Entry 9MIA (electron microscopy, 2.80 A resolution); this record covers chains H and A of the 18 polymer chains in the assembly.

# Chain H
Molecule: 206-3G08 heavy chain Fv
Organism: Homo sapiens
Amino-acid sequence (121 residues; row label = number of the first residue in the row; a row labelled like 82A-82C holds insertion residues (82A, then the next letters in order)):
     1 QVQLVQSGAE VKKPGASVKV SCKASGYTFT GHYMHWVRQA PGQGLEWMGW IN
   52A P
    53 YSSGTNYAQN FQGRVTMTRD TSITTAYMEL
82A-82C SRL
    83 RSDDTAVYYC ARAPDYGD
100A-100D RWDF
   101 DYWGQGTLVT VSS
Disulfides: Cys22-Cys92

# Chain A
Molecule: GT1.1 v4.1 SOSIP gp120
Organism: Human immunodeficiency virus 1
Amino-acid sequence (509 residues; numbered -4 to 513 plus 2 insertion-coded residues; 11 numbers in that range are skipped by the numbering (no residue carries them; nothing is unmodelled there); the number before each row is that of its first residue; numbers below 1 keep their minus sign (Met-4 is residue -4)):
    -4 MDAMKRGLCC VLLLCGAVFV SPSQEIHARF RRGARAENLW VTVYYGVPVW KDAETTLFCA
    56 SDAKAYETKK HNVWATHACV PTDPNPQEIH LENVTEEFNM WKNNMVEQMH TDIISLWDQS
   116 LKPCVKLTPL CVTLQCTNVT NNITDD
   150 MRGELKNCSF NMTTELRDKR QKVHALFYKL DIVPINE
  186A N
   187 QNTSYRLINC NTAAITQACP KVSFEPIPIH YCAPAGFAIL KCKDKKFNGT GPCPSVSTVQ
   247 CTHGIKPVVS TQLLLNGSLA EEEVMIRSKD IRNNAKNILV QFNTPVQINC TRPNNNTRKS
   307 IRI
   312 GPGQWFYATG
  321A D
   322 IIGDIRQAHC NVSKATWNET LGKVVKQLRK HFGNNTIIRF ANSSGGDLEV TTHSFNCGGE
   382 FFYCDTSGLF NSTWISN
   400 TSVQGSNSTG SNDSITLPCR IKQIINMWQR IGQAMYAPPI QGVIRCVSNI TGLILTRDGG
   460 STDSTTETFR PSGGDMRDNW RSELYKYKVV KIEPLGVAPT RCKRRVVGRR RRRR
Not modelled in the structure: -4 to 32, 58-65, 400-411, 505-513
Disulfides: Cys54-Cys74, Cys119-Cys205, Cys126-Cys196, Cys131-Cys157, Cys218-Cys247, Cys228-Cys239, Cys296-Cys331, Cys378-Cys445, Cys385-Cys418
Glycans and other covalent adducts: N-acetylglucosamine (NAG) linked to Asn88, Asn133, Asn156, Asn160, Asn234, Asn262, Asn295, Asn301, Asn332, Asn339, Asn363, Asn392, Asn448

# How chain H and chain A interact
Pairs across the interface (47):
  Tyr33(H) - Ala281(A)  hydrogen bond (side chain-backbone)
  Trp47(H) - Gly458(A)
  Trp47(H) - Gly459(A)
  Trp50(H) - Asn280(A)  hydrogen bond
  Trp50(H) - Ala281(A)
  Tyr53(H) - His105(A)  hydrogen bond
  Tyr53(H) - Gln428(A)  hydrogen bond (backbone-side chain)
  Tyr53(H) - Asp474(A)
  Ser54(H) - Val371(A)
  Ser54(H) - Gln428(A)
  Ser54(H) - Gly472(A)
  Ser54(H) - Gly473(A)
  Ser54(H) - Asp474(A)
  Ser55(H) - Gly367(A)
  Ser55(H) - Asp368(A)  hydrogen bond (side chain-backbone)
  Ser55(H) - Val371(A)
  Thr57(H) - Ser365(A)  hydrogen bond
  Thr57(H) - Gly366(A)
  Asn58(H) - Thr455(A)
  Asn58(H) - Arg456(A)  hydrogen bond (side chain-backbone)
  Asn58(H) - Asp457(A)
  Asn58(H) - Gly458(A)  hydrogen bond (side chain-backbone)
  Tyr59(H) - Ser365(A)
  Tyr59(H) - Gly458(A)
  Ala60(H) - Gly458(A)
  Gln61(H) - Gly458(A)
  Gln61(H) - Gly459(A)  hydrogen bond (backbone-backbone)
  Gln61(H) - Ser460(A)  hydrogen bond
  Gln61(H) - Thr461(A)  hydrogen bond (side chain-backbone)
  Gln61(H) - Asp462(A)
  Asn62(H) - Gly459(A)
  Asn62(H) - Thr461(A)
  Gln64(H) - Ser365(A)
  Gln64(H) - Arg469(A)
  Arg71(H) - Asp368(A)  salt bridge
  Arg71(H) - Gln428(A)
  Tyr98(H) - Lys282(A)  hydrogen bond (backbone-side chain)
  Tyr98(H) - Asp474(A)  hydrogen bond
  Gly99(H) - Asn279(A)  hydrogen bond (backbone-side chain)
  Gly99(H) - Ala281(A)
  Gly99(H) - Lys282(A)
  Asp100(H) - Lys275(A)  salt bridge
  Asp100(H) - Asn279(A)  hydrogen bond (backbone-side chain)
  Asp100(H) - Lys282(A)  salt bridge
  Trp100B(H) - Asn279(A)  hydrogen bond
  Trp100B(H) - Asn280(A)
  Trp100B(H) - Ala281(A)  hydrophobic
Other interface residues (no listed pair), chain H (19 interface residues in all): Gly56
Other interface residues (no listed pair), chain A (25 interface residues in all): Arg476
The authors on this interface:
  - epitope / paratope residues, chain A: Asn279(A), Asn280(A)

# Summary
19 residues of chain H face 25 of chain A across their interface, with 16 hydrogen bonds and 3 salt bridges.
Polar pairs include Arg71(H)-Asp368(A), Asp100(H)-Lys275(A) and Asp100(H)-Lys282(A). N-acetylglucosamine is
covalently linked to Asn88(A), Asn133(A), Asn156(A), Asn160(A), Asn234(A) and Asn262(A) and 7 more. From the
paper: epitope/paratope residues Asn279(A) and Asn280(A).
Chain H is 206-3G08 heavy chain Fv (Homo sapiens) and chain A is GT1.1 v4.1 SOSIP gp120 (Human
immunodeficiency virus 1); the structure, 206-3G08 Fab in complex with HIV-1 GT1.1 v4.1 SOSIP Env trimer and
RM20A3 Fab, was determined by electron microscopy (same publication as 9MIB, 9MIC, 9MID, 9MIF, 9MIH, 9MII and
4 further entries).
